PDB entry 3JC8 | electron microscopy | chains Qa and Pa of the 115 polymer chains in the assembly

== Chain Qa ==
Molecule: PilQ
Source organism: Myxococcus xanthus DK 1622
UniProtKB: Q9ZFG1 (Q9ZFG1_MYXXD); residues 1-901 here = UniProt positions 1-901
Amino-acid sequence (901 residues; each row starts with the number of its first residue):
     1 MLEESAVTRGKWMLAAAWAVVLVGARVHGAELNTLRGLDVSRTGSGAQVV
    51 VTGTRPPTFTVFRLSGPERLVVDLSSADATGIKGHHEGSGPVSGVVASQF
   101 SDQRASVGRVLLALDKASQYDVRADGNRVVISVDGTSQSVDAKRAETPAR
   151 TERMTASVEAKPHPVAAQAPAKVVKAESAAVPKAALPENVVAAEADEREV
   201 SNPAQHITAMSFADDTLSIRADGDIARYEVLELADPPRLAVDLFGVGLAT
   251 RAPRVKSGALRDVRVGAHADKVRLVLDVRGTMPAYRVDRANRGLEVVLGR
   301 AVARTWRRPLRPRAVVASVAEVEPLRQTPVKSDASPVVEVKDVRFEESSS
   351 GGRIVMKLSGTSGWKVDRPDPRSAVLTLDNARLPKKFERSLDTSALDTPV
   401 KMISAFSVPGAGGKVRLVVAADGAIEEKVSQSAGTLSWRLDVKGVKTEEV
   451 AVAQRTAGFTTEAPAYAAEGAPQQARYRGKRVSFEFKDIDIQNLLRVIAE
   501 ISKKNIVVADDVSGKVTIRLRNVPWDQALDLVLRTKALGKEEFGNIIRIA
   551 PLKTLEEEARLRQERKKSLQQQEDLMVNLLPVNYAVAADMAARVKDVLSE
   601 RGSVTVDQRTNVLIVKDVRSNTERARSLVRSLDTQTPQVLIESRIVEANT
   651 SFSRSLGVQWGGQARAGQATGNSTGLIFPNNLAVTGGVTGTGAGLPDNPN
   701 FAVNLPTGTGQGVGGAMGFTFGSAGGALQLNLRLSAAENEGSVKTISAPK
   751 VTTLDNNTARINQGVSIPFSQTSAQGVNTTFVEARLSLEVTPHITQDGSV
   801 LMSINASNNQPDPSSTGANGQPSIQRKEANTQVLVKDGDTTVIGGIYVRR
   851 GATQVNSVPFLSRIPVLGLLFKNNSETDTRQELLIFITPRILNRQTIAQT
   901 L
Unresolved in the structure: 1-32, 141-213, 283-340, 441-476, 552-573, 640-901

== Chain Pa ==
Molecule: PilP
Source organism: Myxococcus xanthus DK 1622
UniProtKB: Q306N3 (Q306N3_MYXXD); residue numbers follow UniProt; this construct covers 1-172
Amino-acid sequence (172 residues; numbered 1 to 172; the number before each row is that of its first residue):
     1 MLAACEEPPAPAPPPAKPKAAAAVPVKAAPTETGAQAAPSYSYVYNPVGK
    51 RDPFRSPIDELGPVNANPVAACNEPLCSFDLDQLKLVAVVTGDASPVAMV
   101 EDPAGRGHIVRRNTRMGRQGGKVTQILRDSVTVTEVFSGNGEIIKNPVTL
   151 QLKPDAKQDPAYNMMTGRNYGE
Unresolved in the structure: 1-4, 160-172

== Interface between chain Qa and chain Pa ==
Pairs across the interface (12; chain Qa residue first):
  Val-482(Qa) with Thr-91(Pa)
  Ser-483(Qa) with Val-89(Pa)
  Glu-485(Qa) with Ala-88(Pa); Val-89(Pa)
  Lys-487(Qa) with Val-87(Pa)
  Glu-500(Qa) with Ala-94(Pa); Ser-95(Pa)
  Ile-501(Qa) with Gly-92(Pa); Asp-93(Pa); Ala-94(Pa); Ser-95(Pa)
  Ser-502(Qa) with Ala-94(Pa)
Also at the interface, not in a pair above, chain Qa (10 interface residues in all): Phe-484, Phe-486, Lys-503

== Overview ==
10 residues of chain Qa face 8 of chain Pa across their interface.
Chain Qa is PilQ and chain Pa is PilP, both from Myxococcus xanthus DK 1622; the structure, Architectural
model of the type IVa pilus machine in a piliated state, was determined by electron microscopy (same
publication as 3JC9).
